3KUY - chains C and J of the 10 polymer chains in the assembly; structure by X-ray diffraction, 2.90 A resolution.

# Chain C
Name: Histone H2A
Organism: Xenopus laevis
UniProt: Q6AZJ8 (Q6AZJ8_XENLA); residues 1-119 here correspond to UniProt positions 2-120 (UniProt number = residue number + 1)
Sequence (119 residues; each row starts with the number of its first residue):
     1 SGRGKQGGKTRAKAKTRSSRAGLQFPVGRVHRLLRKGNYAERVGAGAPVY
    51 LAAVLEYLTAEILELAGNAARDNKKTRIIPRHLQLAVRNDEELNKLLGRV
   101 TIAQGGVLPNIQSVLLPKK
Unresolved in the structure: 1-13

# Chain J
Molecule: 145-nt DNA strand
Sequence (145 nucleotides; each row starts with the number of its first residue; numbers below 1 keep their minus sign (DA-72 is residue -72)):
   -72 ATCAATATCCACCTGCAGATACTACCAAAAGTGTATTTGGAAACTGCTCC
   -22 ATCAAAAGGCATGTTCAGCTGATTCAGCTGAACATGCCTTTTGATGGAGC
    28 AGTTTCCAAATACACTTTTGGTAGTATCTGCAGGTGGATATTGAT
Small-molecule neighbours: N-(2,3-epoxypropyl)-1,8-naphthalimide (ATV; 2-[(2R)-oxiran-2-ylmethyl]-1H-benzo[de]isoquinoline-1,3(2H)-dione): DA-16, DG-15, DG-14

# Interface between chain C and chain J
Residue-residue contacts - 13 pairs, chain C then chain J:
  Arg29(C) with DG47(J), hydrogen bond to the phosphate; DG48(J), salt bridge to the phosphate
  Arg35(C) with DT38(J), salt bridge to the phosphate
  Arg42(C) with DA37(J), hydrogen bond to the sugar; DT38(J), phosphate contact
  Val43(C) with DT38(J), hydrogen bond to the phosphate
  Gly44(C) with DA37(J), phosphate contact
  Ala45(C) with DA37(J), hydrogen bond to the phosphate
  Lys75(C) with DC58(J), phosphate contact
  Thr76(C) with DG57(J), sugar contact; DC58(J), hydrogen bond to the phosphate
  Arg77(C) with DG57(J), hydrogen bond to the sugar; DC58(J), hydrogen bond to the phosphate
Interface residues without a listed pair, chain C (12 interface residues in all): Ala14, Glu41, Lys74
Interface residues without a listed pair, chain J (9 interface residues in all): DT44, DT45, DA59

# Summary
12 residues of chain C and 9 residues of chain J are in contact, with 7 hydrogen bonds and 2 salt bridges.
Polar contacts include Arg42(C)-DA37(J), Arg77(C)-DG57(J) and Arg29(C)-DG47(J). Ligands of chain J:
N-(2,3-epoxypropyl)-1,8-naphthalimide.
Chain C is Histone H2A (Xenopus laevis) and chain J is a 145-nt DNA strand; the structure, DNA Stretching in
the Nucleosome Facilitates Alkylation by an Intercalating Antitumor Agent, was determined by X-ray
diffraction.
